PDB entry 6MIX | electron microscopy, 3.60 A resolution | chains A and B of the 4 polymer chains in the assembly

Chain A (and B):
Protein: Transient receptor potential cation channel subfamily M member 2
Source organism: Homo sapiens
Notes: chain B of this document is another copy of the same molecule, construct and numbering; everything in this record applies to it too
UniProtKB: O94759 (TRPM2_HUMAN); residue numbers follow UniProt; this construct covers 1-1503
Chain sequence (1503 residues; each row starts with the number of its first residue):
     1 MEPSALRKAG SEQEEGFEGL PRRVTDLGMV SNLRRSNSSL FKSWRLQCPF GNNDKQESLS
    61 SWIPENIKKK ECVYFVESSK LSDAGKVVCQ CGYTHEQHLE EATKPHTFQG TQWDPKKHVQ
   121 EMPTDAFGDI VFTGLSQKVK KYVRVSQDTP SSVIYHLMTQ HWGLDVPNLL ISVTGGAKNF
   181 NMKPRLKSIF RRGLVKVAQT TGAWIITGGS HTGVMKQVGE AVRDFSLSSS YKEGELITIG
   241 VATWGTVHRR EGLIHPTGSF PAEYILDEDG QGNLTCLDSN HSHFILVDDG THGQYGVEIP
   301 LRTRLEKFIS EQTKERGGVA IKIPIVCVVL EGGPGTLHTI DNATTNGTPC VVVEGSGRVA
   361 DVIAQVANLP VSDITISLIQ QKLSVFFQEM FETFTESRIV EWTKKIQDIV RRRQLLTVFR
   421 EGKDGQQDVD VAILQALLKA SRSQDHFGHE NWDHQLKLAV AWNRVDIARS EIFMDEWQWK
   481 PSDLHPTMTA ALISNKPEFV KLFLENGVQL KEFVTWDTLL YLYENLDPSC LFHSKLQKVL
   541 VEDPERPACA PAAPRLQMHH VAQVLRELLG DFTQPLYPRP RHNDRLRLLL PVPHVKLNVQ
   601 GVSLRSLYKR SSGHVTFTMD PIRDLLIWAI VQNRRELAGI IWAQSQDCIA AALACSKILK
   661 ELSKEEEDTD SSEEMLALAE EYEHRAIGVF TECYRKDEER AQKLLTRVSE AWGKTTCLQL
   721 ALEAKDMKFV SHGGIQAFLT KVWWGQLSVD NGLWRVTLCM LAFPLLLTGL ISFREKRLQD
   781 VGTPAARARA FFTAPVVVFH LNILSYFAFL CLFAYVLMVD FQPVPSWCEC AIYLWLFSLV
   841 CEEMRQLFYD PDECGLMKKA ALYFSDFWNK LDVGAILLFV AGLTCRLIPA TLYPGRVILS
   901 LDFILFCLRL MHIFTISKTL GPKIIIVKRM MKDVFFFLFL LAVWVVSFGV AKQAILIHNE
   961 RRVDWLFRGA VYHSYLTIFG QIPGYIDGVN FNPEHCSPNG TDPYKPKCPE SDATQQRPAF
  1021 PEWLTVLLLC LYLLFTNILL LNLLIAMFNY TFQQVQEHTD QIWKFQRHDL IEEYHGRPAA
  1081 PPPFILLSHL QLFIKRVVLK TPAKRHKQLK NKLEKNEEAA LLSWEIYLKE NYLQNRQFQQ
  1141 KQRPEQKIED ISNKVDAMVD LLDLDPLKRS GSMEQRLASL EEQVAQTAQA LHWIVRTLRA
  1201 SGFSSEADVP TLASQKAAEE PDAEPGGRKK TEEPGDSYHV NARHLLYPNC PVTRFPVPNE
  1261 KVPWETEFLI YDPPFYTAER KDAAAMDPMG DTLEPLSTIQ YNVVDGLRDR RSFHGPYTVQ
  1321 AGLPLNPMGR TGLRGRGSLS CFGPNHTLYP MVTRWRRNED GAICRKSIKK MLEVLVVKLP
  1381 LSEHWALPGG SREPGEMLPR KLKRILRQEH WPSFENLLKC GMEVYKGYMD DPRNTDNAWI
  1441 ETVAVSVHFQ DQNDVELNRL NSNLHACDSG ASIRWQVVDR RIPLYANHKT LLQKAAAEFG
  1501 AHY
Disordered / not traced: 1-66, 989-1019, 1166-1234
Disulfide bonds: C327-C350
UniProt features mapped onto this chain:
  - motif: F979 to I982 (Selectivity filter), G1390 to W1411 (Nudix box)
  - binding site (ADP-D-ribose): T174, N179, R302, G333, T336, L1381, S1382, D1431, R1433, Y1485, N1487
  - binding site (Ca(2+)): E843, Q846, N869, E1073
  - modified residue: T740 (Phosphothreonine)
  - mutagenesis: M215 (M215A: Abolishes lowering of temperature threshold for activation in response to reactive oxygen species. Abolishes channel activation in response to ADPR/Ca(2+)), Y295 (Y295A: Abolishes channel activation in response to ADP-ribose/Ca(2+)), R302 (R302A: No significant effect on channel activity; when associated with A-358. Abolishes channel activation in response to ADP-ribose/Ca(2+)), R358 (R358A: No significant effect on channel activity; when associated with A-302), K918 (K918A: Decreases in sensitivity to PIP2), K952 (K952A: Strongly reduces channel activity at ph 7.3. Increased residual channel activity after exposure to pH 5.5), H958 (H958A: No effect on channel activity), R961 (R961A: Mildly decreases channel activity), R962 (R962A: Abolishes channel activity), R968 (R968A: Abolishes channel activity), H973 (H973A: No effect on channel activity), G980 (G980A/C/S: Decreases permeability of Ca(2+) over Na(+)), 19 further mutagenesis entries in UniProt
From the paper describing this entry:
  - contacts within the chain: Q407-N1259 (hydrogen bond), H446-P1483 (hydrophobic contact), F447-Q1476 (hydrophobic contact), V400-P1256 (hydrophobic contact)
  - self-association interface (contacts with another copy of this molecule); pairs are residue here / residue on that copy: Q90-D1360, Q271-E1359
  - mutagenesis - R302A/R358A: unchanged signaling in response to ADPR
  - conformationally variable residues (helix shift): I1045

How chain A and chain B interact:
Contacting residue pairs (106; chain A residue first):
  Q90(A) - D1360(B)  hydrogen bond (side chain-backbone)
  G134(A) - Q509(B)
  S136(A) - Q509(B)  hydrogen bond (backbone-side chain)
  Q137(A) - Q509(B)  hydrogen bond
  K187(A) - M474(B)
  H211(A) - W479(B)
  K216(A) - E476(B)  salt bridge
  R223(A) - W479(B)
  R223(A) - E505(B)  salt bridge
  S228(A) - E505(B)
  S230(A) - Q1134(B)
  K232(A) - Q1134(B)  hydrogen bond
  E233(A) - Q1134(B)
  E268(A) - Q478(B)
  E268(A) - R1365(B)  hydrogen bond (backbone-side chain)
  D269(A) - R1365(B)
  G270(A) - R1365(B)  hydrogen bond (backbone-side chain)
  Q271(A) - N1358(B)
  Q271(A) - E1359(B)  hydrogen bond
  Q271(A) - R1365(B)  hydrogen bond (backbone-side chain)
  G272(A) - I1363(B)
  G272(A) - R1365(B)
  N273(A) - I1363(B)
  L274(A) - R1365(B)
  T275(A) - R1365(B)
  C276(A) - R1365(B)
  D668(A) - R695(B)
  D668(A) - E698(B)
  T669(A) - R695(B)  hydrogen bond
  D670(A) - R695(B)
  E673(A) - R695(B)  salt bridge
  F936(A) - T919(B)
  F936(A) - L920(B)  hydrophobic
  L940(A) - M911(B)  hydrophobic
  W944(A) - M911(B)  hydrophobic
  S947(A) - I904(B)
  S947(A) - C907(B)
  V950(A) - F903(B)  hydrophobic
  A951(A) - I904(B)  hydrophobic
  A954(A) - L817(B)  hydrophobic
  A954(A) - R896(B)  hydrogen bond (backbone-side chain)
  A954(A) - S900(B)
  I955(A) - R896(B)  hydrogen bond (backbone-side chain)
  I955(A) - V897(B)  hydrophobic
  I955(A) - S900(B)
  L956(A) - R896(B)  hydrogen bond (backbone-side chain)
  I957(A) - Y893(B)
  I957(A) - R896(B)
  I982(A) - L976(B)  hydrophobic
  I982(A) - Q981(B)  hydrogen bond (backbone-side chain)
  G984(A) - R968(B)  hydrogen bond (backbone-side chain)
  G984(A) - Q981(B)
  Y985(A) - R968(B)
  D987(A) - Y972(B)
  G988(A) - R968(B)  hydrogen bond (backbone-side chain)
  G988(A) - Y972(B)
  F1020(A) - D964(B)
  F1020(A) - W965(B)
  E1022(A) - D964(B)
  E1022(A) - W965(B)  hydrogen bond
  E1022(A) - R968(B)
  E1022(A) - Y972(B)
  W1023(A) - F967(B)  hydrophobic
  T1025(A) - Y972(B)
  V1026(A) - Y972(B)  hydrophobic
  L1029(A) - Y975(B)  hydrogen bond (backbone-side chain)
  L1029(A) - L976(B)  hydrophobic
  C1030(A) - Y975(B)  hydrophobic
  L1033(A) - Y975(B)
  L1033(A) - F979(B)  hydrophobic
  L1034(A) - V934(B)  hydrophobic
  L1034(A) - L938(B)  hydrophobic
  F1035(A) - V934(B)  hydrophobic
  N1037(A) - F979(B)
  I1038(A) - F937(B)  hydrophobic
  I1038(A) - F1048(B)
  L1039(A) - V927(B)  hydrophobic
  L1039(A) - M930(B)  hydrophobic
  N1042(A) - L1041(B)
  N1042(A) - I1045(B)
  N1042(A) - F1048(B)
  N1042(A) - N1049(B)
  L1043(A) - I926(B)  hydrophobic
  L1043(A) - V927(B)  hydrophobic
  L1043(A) - F1048(B)
  I1045(A) - I1045(B)  hydrophobic
  I1045(A) - N1049(B)
  A1046(A) - N1049(B)  hydrogen bond (backbone-side chain)
  A1046(A) - F1052(B)
  M1047(A) - K923(B)
  Y1050(A) - F1052(B)  hydrophobic
  Y1050(A) - Q1053(B)
  Y1050(A) - Q1056(B)  hydrogen bond
  Q1053(A) - Q1053(B)
  I1148(A) - I1151(B)
  I1151(A) - I1151(B)  hydrophobic
  S1152(A) - I1151(B)
  S1152(A) - K1154(B)  hydrogen bond (backbone-side chain)
  V1155(A) - K1154(B)
  V1155(A) - M1158(B)
  D1156(A) - K1154(B)  salt bridge
  M1158(A) - M1158(B)
  V1159(A) - M1158(B)
  L1162(A) - L1161(B)
  L1162(A) - L1162(B)  hydrophobic
  D1165(A) - L1164(B)
Also at the interface, not in a pair above, chain A (80 interface residues in all): L135, D224, Y231, D267, D933, V943, Q953, G980, L1041, E1145, D1163
Also at the interface, not in a pair above, chain B (65 interface residues in all): P481, G507, K696, F807, A814, H973, L1044, P1144, K1147, I1148, V1155

In short:
80 residues of chain A and 65 residues of chain B are in contact; the contacts include 20 hydrogen bonds and 4
salt bridges. Among the polar pairs are K216(A)-E476(B), R223(A)-E505(B) and E673(A)-R695(B). The paper
reports that R302A/R358A of chain A leave signaling in response to ADPR unchanged; conformational variability
at I1045(A).
Both chains are Transient receptor potential cation channel subfamily M member 2 (Homo sapiens). Entry 6MIX
(Human TRPM2 ion channel in apo state) was determined by electron microscopy (same publication as 6MIZ and
6MJ2).
